Entry 6RC8 (electron microscopy, 3.80 A resolution); this record covers chains A and B.

== Chain A ==
Molecule: Afp2
From: Serratia entomophila
UniProt: Q6HAD7 (Q6HAD7_9GAMM); numbering as in UniProt (aligned over 1-354)
Chain sequence (354 residues; each row starts with the number of its first residue):
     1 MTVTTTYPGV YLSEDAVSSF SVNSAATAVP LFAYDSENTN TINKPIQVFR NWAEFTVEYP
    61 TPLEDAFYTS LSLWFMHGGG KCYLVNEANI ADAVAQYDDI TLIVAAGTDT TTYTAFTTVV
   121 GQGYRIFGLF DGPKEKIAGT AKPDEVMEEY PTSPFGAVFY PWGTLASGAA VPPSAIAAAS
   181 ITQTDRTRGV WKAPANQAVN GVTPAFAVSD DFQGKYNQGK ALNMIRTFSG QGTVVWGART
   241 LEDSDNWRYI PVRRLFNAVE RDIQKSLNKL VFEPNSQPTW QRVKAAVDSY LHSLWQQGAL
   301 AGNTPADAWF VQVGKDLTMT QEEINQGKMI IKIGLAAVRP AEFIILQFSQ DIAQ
Not modelled in the structure: 1-3, 352-354

== Chain B ==
Molecule: Afp3
From: Serratia entomophila
UniProt: Q6HAD6 (Q6HAD6_9GAMM); residues 1-451 here = UniProt positions 1-451
Chain sequence (451 residues; numbered 1 to 451; the number before each row is that of its first residue):
     1 MATVTSVPGV YIEEDASPAM SVSASATAVP LFVARFTPLK PELAGVITRI GSWLDYTILF
    61 DSNVPSSARV TVSSTAVEPS PEFDALETAS SKATTTYTYQ IDDTEVVDPT ASVALRLYFQ
   121 NGGGPCYLYP LEKADDNGPL AALPDLIDEV GEITLLASPD PDETYRTAVY GALAASLDQH
   181 KGYFLLADSV NGDAPSAVGG SAQVAVYYPN VEVPHTRKLD DAEVAIDGYL DDEGKAVTTL
   241 AALRVVNTEF AGEIAQSLSG DLSAPLSLPP SALIAGVYGK TDGERGVWKA PANVVLNGVS
   301 DVSVRVTNEQ QAELNPKGIN VIRHFSDRGL VVWGSRTQKD DDDWRYIPVR RLFDAAERDI
   361 KKALQPMVFE PNSQLTWKRV QTAIDNYLYR LWQQGALAGN KAEEAYFVRV GKGITMTQDE
   421 INQGKMIIQV GMAAVRPAEF IILKFTQDMS Q
Not modelled in the structure: 1-3, 66-108, 217-263, 449-451

== How chain A and chain B interact ==
Contacting residue pairs (54):
  Ala25(A) - Val4(B)
  Thr187(A) - Ala16(B)
  Arg188(A) - Ala16(B)  hydrogen bond (side chain-backbone)
  Arg188(A) - Ser17(B)
  Arg188(A) - Pro18(B)
  Ala195(A) - Phe369(B)  hydrophobic
  Asn196(A) - Val368(B)
  Asn196(A) - Phe369(B)
  Gln231(A) - Gln365(B)  hydrogen bond
  Trp236(A) - Val368(B)  hydrophobic
  Gly237(A) - Phe369(B)
  Asp245(A) - Gln423(B)  hydrogen bond
  Arg248(A) - Asn422(B)  hydrogen bond (side chain-backbone)
  Arg248(A) - Gln423(B)
  Tyr249(A) - Asn422(B)
  Tyr249(A) - Gln423(B)
  Tyr249(A) - Gly424(B)  hydrogen bond (side chain-backbone)
  Ala301(A) - Ser373(B)
  Val338(A) - Pro371(B)  hydrophobic
  Arg339(A) - Pro371(B)
  Arg339(A) - Asn372(B)  hydrogen bond (backbone-backbone)
  Arg339(A) - Ile421(B)
  Arg339(A) - Asn422(B)
  Pro340(A) - Phe369(B)
  Pro340(A) - Glu370(B)
  Pro340(A) - Gly424(B)
  Ala341(A) - Val368(B)
  Ala341(A) - Glu370(B)  hydrogen bond (backbone-backbone)
  Ala341(A) - Met426(B)  hydrophobic
  Glu342(A) - Phe369(B)
  Glu342(A) - Gly424(B)
  Phe343(A) - Gly424(B)  hydrogen bond (backbone-backbone)
  Phe343(A) - Lys425(B)
  Phe343(A) - Met426(B)  hydrogen bond (backbone-backbone)
  Ile344(A) - Met367(B)
  Ile344(A) - Val368(B)  hydrophobic
  Ile345(A) - Met426(B)  hydrogen bond (backbone-backbone)
  Ile345(A) - Ile427(B)  hydrophobic
  Ile345(A) - Ile428(B)  hydrogen bond (backbone-backbone)
  Leu346(A) - Ile360(B)  hydrophobic
  Leu346(A) - Ile428(B)
  Gln347(A) - Ile428(B)  hydrogen bond (backbone-backbone)
  Gln347(A) - Gln429(B)
  Gln347(A) - Val430(B)  hydrogen bond (backbone-backbone)
  Phe348(A) - Glu357(B)
  Phe348(A) - Val430(B)
  Ser349(A) - Val430(B)  hydrogen bond (backbone-backbone)
  Ser349(A) - Gly431(B)
  Ser349(A) - Met432(B)
  Gln350(A) - Trp344(B)
  Gln350(A) - Phe353(B)
  Gln350(A) - Met432(B)
  Asp351(A) - Phe407(B)
  Asp351(A) - Met432(B)
Interface residues without a listed pair, chain A (30 interface residues in all): Ser24, Lys192, Phe228, Ala238
Interface residues without a listed pair, chain B (34 interface residues in all): Glu13, Asp343, Leu364, Pro366, Arg436

== In short ==
Chain A and chain B form an interface of 30 and 34 residues respectively, with 14 hydrogen bonds. Among the
polar pairs are Arg188(A)-Ala16(B), Gln231(A)-Gln365(B) and Asp245(A)-Gln423(B).
Chain A is Afp2 and chain B is Afp3, both from Serratia entomophila; the structure, Cryo-EM structure of the
anti-feeding prophage (AFP) helical sheath in contracted state, was determined by electron microscopy together
with 6RBK, 6RBN, 6RGL, 6RAO and 6RAP from the same study.
